Entry 7ELJ (solution NMR); this record covers chains A and B of the 3 polymer chains in the assembly.

Chain A:
Protein: Insulin A Chain
From: Bos taurus
UniProt: P01317 (INS_BOVIN); residues 1-21 here correspond to UniProt positions 85-105 (UniProt number = residue number + 84)
Amino-acid sequence (21 residues; each row starts with the number of its first residue):
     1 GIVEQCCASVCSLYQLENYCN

Chain B:
Protein: Insulin B chain
From: Bos taurus
UniProt: P01317 (INS_BOVIN); residues 1-30 here correspond to UniProt positions 25-54 (UniProt number = residue number + 24)
Amino-acid sequence (30 residues; each row starts with the number of its first residue):
     1 FVNQHLCGSHLVEALYLVCGERGFFYTPKA

Chain A / chain B interface:
Pairs across the interface - 37 pairs, chain A then chain B:
  G1(A) - T27(B)
  V3(A) - L11(B)
  V3(A) - Y26(B)
  V3(A) - T27(B)
  V3(A) - P28(B)
  E4(A) - P28(B)
  E4(A) - K29(B)
  C6(A) - H5(B)
  C6(A) - L6(B)
  C6(A) - C7(B)
  C6(A) - L11(B)
  C7(A) - H5(B)
  C7(A) - L6(B)
  C7(A) - G8(B)
  A8(A) - H5(B)
  S9(A) - H5(B)
  V10(A) - N3(B)
  V10(A) - Q4(B)
  V10(A) - H5(B)
  C11(A) - N3(B)
  C11(A) - Q4(B)
  C11(A) - L6(B)
  L13(A) - V18(B)
  Y14(A) - F1(B)
  L16(A) - L6(B)
  L16(A) - L11(B)
  L16(A) - L15(B)
  E17(A) - V18(B)
  Y19(A) - F24(B)
  Y19(A) - F25(B)
  Y19(A) - T27(B)
  C20(A) - C19(B)
  C20(A) - R22(B)
  C20(A) - G23(B)
  N21(A) - R22(B)
  N21(A) - G23(B)
  N21(A) - F25(B)
Other interface residues (no listed pair), chain A (17 interface residues in all): I2
Other interface residues (no listed pair), chain B (21 interface residues in all): V2, A14

Overview:
The interface between chain A and chain B involves 17 residues on one side and 21 on the other.
Here chain A is Insulin A Chain and chain B is Insulin B chain, both from Bos taurus. Entry 7ELJ (Prion
Derived Tetrapeptide Stabilizes Thermolabile Insulin via Conformational Trapping) was determined by solution
NMR.
